Entry 6YWE (electron microscopy, 2.99 A resolution); this record covers chains A and 1 of the 84 polymer chains in the assembly.

Chain A:
Molecule: 23S rRNA
Source organism: Neurospora crassa
Sequence (3464 nucleotides; row label = number of the first residue in the row; note: 28 numbers in that range are skipped by the numbering (no residue carries them; nothing is unmodelled there); a row labelled like 1655A-1655Z holds insertion residues (1655A, then the next letters in order)):
     1 AAAUGUAAUGGAUAUAAAGCUUAUGUUUAUAUAUAUAGACAUAUAUAAGU
    51 AUAUAAAGAGACUACUACCAAUAGCUACACUAUGUAUUAAGGAGAGUAUA
   101 ACUUAAUUUAUGUUUAUGAUUUUAUCAUACCCCUAAAAAUGACACCGAGG
   151 AGCAAGGGUCGGGUUAGCAUCCUGGUUCGUACACCUUGGUGACCUAGGCU
   201 AGUACCAGGUCCCCCUCUAAGGGACUUGUCCCCCUCUAAGGGACUUGCGU
   251 CGGUCCUAUCCUAGGCCGAAUAGGUGAAUAAAUACUUACGGACGGCCUUG
   301 GUCUGUCCUAGAGGUUAUCAACAUAUGAACUCUUAGAGAAAUUACUUAAU
   351 AAACGAAGUGAAUUGAAAUAUCUUAUUAACUUCAGGAAAAGAAAUCAAAC
   401 GAGAUUCUAUGAUUAGUGUGAACGAAAAUAGAGCAGCCUAUUAAAAUAAG
   451 UAAAAUGGCUUUAAAGCUGUUUGAAUAUUGUGGGGAACCUUCCUCAAAGG
   501 CUAAAUAUAAUACAUGAGUUACAGAGAAAAGUACCGUGAGGGAAAGCUUU
   551 GAAAUAGUAGUUUUAUAAGCAGCUCAAGCAAUAAGAAAGCGAGAGCGUAC
   601 CUUUUGCAUAAUGGGUCACCAAGUUAAUUUUAGAUGCGAGCGAAUUUAUU
   651 UAUGUUUUUACUGAUUAAACAAUAUAAUGAAUCAUAAUUAUUUUUGUAAC
   701 GAGUAUUAGUAUUAAAUCUUAAUUUAAUAUUAGUAUAAGUUUUCAGUAUG
   751 GCGGCUACAUAGCAUAAUCUAUGCAGCCAGCCAAUAAUUGGAUUUCCAAU
   801 CCAAUUUCGGUAAUAAAUAGAUGUGCAUAGUUAAACCGAUCAUUAAAAUA
   851 AUGAAUAGUGUCUAAAGUUAGACCCGAAGCCUGGUGAUCUUACUAUAGUC
   901 AGGACUAUAAAGGUCCGAACGGGUUAUCGUUGCAAAGAUAUCCGAAGAAC
   951 UAUGGUAAGCGAGUGAAAGACAACACUGACUAGGAUAGCUGGUUUUCUGC
  1001 GAAACCUAUAAUAGUAGGCAAUUUAAGUAACAUCUUAGUAGGUACAGAAC
  1051 UUAAUCUCAGACAAGAUGUAGAUUUUCAUACCUAUGUUUAGGUAUGAAAU
  1101 GCAUUUUUUUUUGUAUACAUCGGGGGAUCGUGAAGAUUUUAUCGGUGAGU
  1151 AUGUAGACUCGGAAUGACAAAGAUGAAUCUUGAAUAAUCAGACAUAGAAU
  1201 GAUAAGGUUGUAUGUCAAAAGGGAAACAGCCCAGAACAAGAGUUAAGGUU
  1251 CCAAAAUUAUUAUUAAGUGAAAUAAAGAAAGUUUUUAUAUAAGUCGACAA
  1301 GAAGAUGGGCUUGGAAGCAGCCAUAAUUUAAAGAUCUCGUAACAGAGCAC
  1351 UUGUUAAAUCUUAAAAGCAUCGAAAAUUUAACGGAUCUAAAUAAUAUACC
  1401 GAAACCUUGUCCAUAUGUAACAUUAGUAAUAAUAUGCUAUUAAUGUUAUU
  1451 UGAUGGGGUAGCAGAACGUUGAGUGAAUCUUAGAUUUUUUUUUUAUAACU
  1501 AAAUAUAGAUGAUAACUCAAGUGAGAAUGGUGACAUGAGUAACAAAAAAG
  1551 AGUUUAAGGUACCUAAAAGGUAUCUUAGAGUCUCGCCUAAAGCUUAUGGC
  1601 UACGUCAAGUAACGGCCUCUAAGUUUAUAAUCUGAAGAUUAUGACGAUGA
  1651 GAAAA
1655A-1655Z UAACGCGCAGAAGUGCGCUGCUUUGA
1656A-1656B UA
  1676 CUU
  1687 AUGGUACCAACAUUUAAAAGUGAAAAUUGUGCAGGAAGGAUCAGUAUCCU
  1737 UUCAUUCUUAUGUGGGGGAGUGGACAAAACUGAACAGAGUGUAUCUGAAC
  1787 ACAGAUGAGUCCACACCCCCCCCCAUGUAAUGAAUGAAUGACAAACCGUA
  1837 CCUAGAAUCUGAAACAAGUAAGCUAGUAGAGAAUACGAAGGCGUGAAUGA
  1887 GAUAACAAUCAUAAAGGAACUCGGCAAACUAACUACCGUAACUUAGGGAU
  1937 AAGGAGAGCUCAUUAGUCUCGAUUAAUACGAGUAAAAAGGAAGAAGCAUG
  1987 GAAUAUUGUUGUACGACUGUUUAAUUAAAACAAAGCACUUUGCAAAAAGA
  2037 CGAUAAGUCUAAGUAUUGAGUGUGAUUUCUGCCCGAUGCCGGCUGGUUAA
  2087 CGAAUUUUCUAAAUUGAAAAAAAAUUUGGUUUCAGAGGAACCCCCGGUUA
  2137 AUGGCGGCCUUAGCGUGAGGGUCCUAAGGUAGCGAAAUGCCUUGGCCGUU
  2187 AAAUGCGGUCUUGCAUGAAUGAUGUAACGAUACAACAGCUGUCUCUAUGA
  2237 UUGACUCAGUGAAAUUGGAAUAACUGUGCAGAUACAGUUUACCUCUAGUU
  2287 AGACGAGAAGACCCUAUGCAGCUUUACUGUUACUAAUUAUUGAAUACGAU
  2337 UCUGAAAAUUUCCAGUGUAAAAGGUAAUCGAUAAGAUAUAAUUGAAACAC
  2387 CUUUAUUUUUCUAUCGUAUUAUUAAACCUUAAAUUAAGGAACAAUUGUUA
  2437 GAAGACAGUUUAUGCGGGGCACAGGCCCCAUAAAGAGUAAAUGGGUGUGU
  2487 CUAAAAUUUAUAAAUUUAUGUUUGCAAUUUUUUAUAGUGAUUAUAUAUCA
  2537 AAUCAUCUUUAUGCUAUUCAUAGAGUGUAUUUAUUAUAUUCCUUGGGUAC
  2587 AGUAUAAAAAUUAUAUAUGUAUUAAUUUACAUAUAUUUUUUCUAAGAAAU
  2637 UAGGUAAGAUUUUGUUUAUAGAGAAAUUAGAUGUAAAAAAAAAAUCUUAU
  2687 GAGGGCGGUAUUUAAUAAUCCGCUUCUAAUAUUUUUUUGUAGUUAUUAUU
  2737 AUAAAUUUAAUAAUAAUCAUGUUUAUUACUUAAAAAGCUUAAUGGCUUAA
  2787 UCUUGCCUUACUGUUUGAUUAACAACAAAUCUUACAGUCGCGUAAGCGGG
  2837 GCAUAGGAUCACAAGAUACAAAAAGGAAAGAUCUUGGAUUUUUGGAAAAG
  2887 CUACGCUAGGGAUAACAGGCUAAUUUGCGCAAGAGUGUACAAAAUGAGUG
  2937 CGCGGUUUGGCACCUCGAUGUCGGCUUGACUAAUCCUCAUGGAUGCAGAA
  2987 ACUAUGUAGGGUACGACUGUUCGUCGAUUAAAAAGUUACAUGAGCUGGGU
  3037 UAAAUACGUCGUGAGACAGUAUGGUUUCUAUCUUCUAGAGGGAAUUAGAA
  3087 UAUAAUAAGGAUUAACCUUUGUACGAAAGGAACAUGGGGUACUAUUGUUA
  3137 UACCUAGUUGUAUAACAGUUUUAUUAACCUCUGGUUUACCUGUUGUUUAU
  3187 GUGCCUUAUAUUAAUUUCAUGUGUGAUGCUCCGCAAGGAUAUUACAGGGA
  3237 UGUUACCGUCACUUGAGUAAAUACAAUAGCAUAAGCAUGGCAGGAAAGCU
  3287 AAGUUAGUCAAAAAUAAGUGCUGAAAGCAUAUAGGCACGAAAUUUACCUU
  3337 AAGAUAUUUCUUAAAUAUACGUAAGAAAAUAUUACGUUAAUAGGCUUAGU
  3387 UUGUAAUAAUCUAGAGAUUUUAAGGAACUAAGUACUAAUUUUAUAAAAAA
  3437 CUGAAUGAUUAAUAUAUCUUACAUUUUC
Unresolved in the structure: 1-4, 35-40, 121-309, 646-817, 1084-1089, 1433-1437, 1655A-1655Z, 1656A-1656B, 1687, 1728-1828, 1959-1963, 2493-2504, 2525-2528, 2561-2576, 2695-2703, 2738-2743, 2952-2957, 3135-3148, 3194-3231, 3460-3464
Metal / ion sites: K+ site 1 near A105 (its only coordinating residue here); K+ site 2: A312 (shared with 1 residue of chain Q); Mg2+ site 1 near A328 (its only coordinating residue here); Mg2+ site 2 near A335 (its only coordinating residue here); Mg2+ site 3: A335, G336; K+ site 3: A367, U369; Mg2+ site 4 near G411 (its only coordinating residue here); K+ site 4 near A415 (its only coordinating residue here); Mg2+ site 5: A453, G466; Mg2+ site 6 near A453 (its only coordinating residue here); Mg2+ site 7 near A465 (its only coordinating residue here); Mg2+ site 8: A486, A2859; 102 more Mg2+ sites not listed; 34 more K+ sites not listed
Small-molecule neighbours:
  - NAD (nicotinamide-adenine-dinucleotide): A2755, G2757, U2759, U2760
  - spermine (SPM): U1249, U1250, C1251, A1270, A1271, C1382, G1383, G1384, U1392
From the paper describing this entry:
  - binding site for tRNA P/E state: C2348, A2381, G2873, A2874

Chain 1:
Name: PEBP-like protein
Source organism: Neurospora crassa
UniProtKB: A0A0B0DZ96 (A0A0B0DZ96_NEUCS); residues 1-449 here = UniProt positions 1-449
Sequence (449 residues; numbered 1 to 449; the number before each row is that of its first residue):
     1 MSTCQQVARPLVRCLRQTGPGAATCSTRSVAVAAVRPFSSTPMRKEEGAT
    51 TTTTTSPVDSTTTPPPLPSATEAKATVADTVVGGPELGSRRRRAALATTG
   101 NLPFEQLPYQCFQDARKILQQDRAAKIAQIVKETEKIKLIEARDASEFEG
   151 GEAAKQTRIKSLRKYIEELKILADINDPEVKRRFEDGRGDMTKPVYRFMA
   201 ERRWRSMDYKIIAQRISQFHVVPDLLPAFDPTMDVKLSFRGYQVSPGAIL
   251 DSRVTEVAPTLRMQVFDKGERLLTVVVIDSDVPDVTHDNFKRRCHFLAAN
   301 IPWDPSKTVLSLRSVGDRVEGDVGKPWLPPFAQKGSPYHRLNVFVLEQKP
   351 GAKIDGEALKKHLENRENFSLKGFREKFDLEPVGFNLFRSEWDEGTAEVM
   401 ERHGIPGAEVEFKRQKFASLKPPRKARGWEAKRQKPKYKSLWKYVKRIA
Unresolved in the structure: 1-82

Interface between chain A and chain 1:
Pairs across the interface (134; chain A residue first):
  U413(A) - Lys439(1)  base contact
  U413(A) - Ser440(1)  base contact
  A421(A) - Lys443(1)  salt bridge to the phosphate
  A421(A) - Tyr444(1)  hydrogen bond to the phosphate
  A422(A) - Lys443(1)  base contact
  U629(A) - Pro436(1)  hydrogen bond to the sugar
  U629(A) - Lys437(1)  hydrogen bond to the sugar
  U629(A) - Lys439(1)  phosphate contact
  U630(A) - Pro436(1)  phosphate contact
  U630(A) - Lys437(1)  sugar contact
  U630(A) - Lys439(1)  salt bridge to the phosphate
  A833(A) - Arg447(1)  hydrogen bond to the phosphate
  A834(A) - Arg447(1)  salt bridge to the phosphate
  A850(A) - Lys413(1)  hydrogen bond to the phosphate
  A851(A) - Lys413(1)  salt bridge to the phosphate
  A851(A) - Lys416(1)  phosphate contact
  U852(A) - Lys416(1)  salt bridge to the phosphate
  G867(A) - Lys437(1)  sugar contact
  G867(A) - Tyr438(1)  sugar contact
  U868(A) - Ser440(1)  sugar contact
  A1016(A) - Trp429(1)  sugar contact
  G1017(A) - Gly428(1)  hydrogen bond to the phosphate
  G1017(A) - Trp429(1)  sugar contact
  G1017(A) - Lys432(1)  salt bridge to the phosphate
  G1017(A) - Arg433(1)  salt bridge to the phosphate
  G1018(A) - Arg427(1)  hydrogen bond to the phosphate
  G1018(A) - Gly428(1)  hydrogen bond to the phosphate
  G1018(A) - Lys432(1)  salt bridge to the phosphate
  C1019(A) - Arg427(1)  salt bridge to the phosphate
  U1181(A) - Pro423(1)  sugar contact
  G1182(A) - Lys425(1)  phosphate contact
  A1183(A) - Lys425(1)  phosphate contact
  A1183(A) - Lys435(1)  salt bridge to the phosphate
  A1184(A) - Lys435(1)  salt bridge to the phosphate
  U1185(A) - Lys437(1)  salt bridge to the phosphate
  U2509(A) - Arg91(1)  hydrogen bond to the sugar
  G2510(A) - Thr99(1)  base contact
  G2510(A) - Gly100(1)  hydrogen bond to the base
  G2510(A) - Leu102(1)  hydrogen bond to the base
  G2510(A) - Phe104(1)  base contact
  G2510(A) - Leu107(1)  base contact
  C2511(A) - Arg91(1)  salt bridge to the phosphate
  C2511(A) - Arg92(1)  hydrogen bond to the base
  C2511(A) - Ala95(1)  base contact
  C2511(A) - Leu96(1)  base contact
  C2511(A) - Thr99(1)  hydrogen bond to the base
  C2511(A) - Gly100(1)  hydrogen bond to the base
  C2511(A) - Arg182(1)  hydrogen bond to the sugar
  A2512(A) - Glu86(1)  base contact
  A2512(A) - Leu87(1)  base contact
  A2512(A) - Gly88(1)  base contact
  A2512(A) - Ser89(1)  sugar contact
  A2512(A) - Arg92(1)  base contact
  A2512(A) - Arg182(1)  salt bridge to the phosphate
  A2512(A) - Asp186(1)  hydrogen bond to the sugar
  A2513(A) - Glu185(1)  sugar contact
  A2513(A) - Asp186(1)  sugar contact
  U2514(A) - Arg203(1)  sugar contact
  A2529(A) - Arg240(1)  phosphate contact
  A2529(A) - Gly241(1)  sugar contact
  A2529(A) - Thr260(1)  phosphate contact
  U2530(A) - Ser238(1)  hydrogen bond to the phosphate
  U2530(A) - Gly241(1)  phosphate contact
  U2530(A) - Thr260(1)  phosphate contact
  U2530(A) - Arg262(1)  sugar contact
  A2531(A) - Arg262(1)  salt bridge to the phosphate
  U2532(A) - Pro85(1)  sugar contact
  A2533(A) - Pro85(1)  sugar contact
  A2533(A) - Gly88(1)  sugar contact
  U2534(A) - Ser89(1)  phosphate contact
  U2534(A) - Arg90(1)  hydrogen bond to the phosphate
  C2535(A) - Arg90(1)  salt bridge to the phosphate
  A2673(A) - Lys164(1)  sugar contact
  U2686(A) - Asn289(1)  base contact
  U2686(A) - Phe290(1)  hydrogen bond to the base
  U2686(A) - Arg292(1)  hydrogen bond to the phosphate
  U2686(A) - Asn368(1)  base contact
  G2687(A) - Arg292(1)  salt bridge to the phosphate
  G2687(A) - Ser370(1)  hydrogen bond to the phosphate
  G2687(A) - Lys372(1)  salt bridge to the phosphate
  G2687(A) - Gly373(1)  sugar contact
  A2688(A) - Ser370(1)  hydrogen bond to the phosphate
  G2689(A) - Asn365(1)  hydrogen bond to the base
  G2689(A) - Arg366(1)  salt bridge to the phosphate
  G2689(A) - Glu367(1)  hydrogen bond to the base
  G2689(A) - Asn368(1)  base contact
  U2705(A) - His287(1)  hydrogen bond to the base
  A2714(A) - Glu376(1)  sugar contact
  G2725(A) - Gly150(1)  phosphate contact
  G2725(A) - Thr157(1)  sugar contact
  A2727(A) - Thr157(1)  hydrogen bond to the sugar
  A2727(A) - Arg158(1)  sugar contact
  A2727(A) - Ser161(1)  hydrogen bond to the base
  G2728(A) - Arg158(1)  salt bridge to the phosphate
  G2728(A) - Ser161(1)  sugar contact
  G2728(A) - Leu162(1)  phosphate contact
  G2728(A) - Tyr165(1)  sugar contact
  U2729(A) - Gln129(1)  phosphate contact
  U2729(A) - Glu133(1)  phosphate contact
  U2729(A) - Lys136(1)  salt bridge to the phosphate
  U2729(A) - Tyr165(1)  sugar contact
  U2730(A) - Gln129(1)  phosphate contact
  A2746(A) - Lys136(1)  phosphate contact
  A2746(A) - Arg143(1)  phosphate contact
  U2747(A) - Arg143(1)  salt bridge to the phosphate
  U2747(A) - Arg158(1)  salt bridge to the phosphate
  A2749(A) - Glu149(1)  phosphate contact
  U2756(A) - Lys126(1)  hydrogen bond to the base
  U2756(A) - Leu172(1)  sugar contact
  U2756(A) - Ile175(1)  sugar contact
  U2756(A) - Asn176(1)  hydrogen bond to the base
  G2803(A) - Phe417(1)  sugar contact
  G2803(A) - Ser419(1)  phosphate contact
  A2804(A) - Ser419(1)  hydrogen bond to the phosphate
  A2804(A) - Leu420(1)  hydrogen bond to the phosphate
  A2804(A) - Lys421(1)  phosphate contact
  U2805(A) - Lys421(1)  salt bridge to the phosphate
  A2807(A) - Lys421(1)  salt bridge to the phosphate
  A2807(A) - Pro422(1)  hydrogen bond to the base
  A2807(A) - Arg424(1)  hydrogen bond to the sugar
  A2811(A) - Arg427(1)  salt bridge to the phosphate
  C2812(A) - Arg427(1)  salt bridge to the phosphate
  A2820(A) - Arg414(1)  sugar contact
  U2829(A) - Ile211(1)  base contact
  U2829(A) - Gln214(1)  hydrogen bond to the base
  U2829(A) - Arg215(1)  hydrogen bond to the base
  A2830(A) - Gln214(1)  base contact
  A2830(A) - Arg215(1)  sugar contact
  A2830(A) - Gln218(1)  hydrogen bond to the sugar
  A2831(A) - Gln218(1)  hydrogen bond to the sugar
  A2831(A) - Phe219(1)  sugar contact
  A2831(A) - Tyr338(1)  phosphate contact
  A2831(A) - Arg389(1)  salt bridge to the phosphate
  G2832(A) - Tyr338(1)  hydrogen bond to the phosphate
Other interface residues (no listed pair), chain A (71 interface residues in all): A866, U2508, U2518, A2674, A2704, U2713, U2724, A2745, A2748, G2757
Other interface residues (no listed pair), chain 1 (97 interface residues in all): Pro103, Lys132, Ala153, Ala154, Lys160, Arg202, Tyr242, Asp284, Val309, Arg313, Ala418, Ala426, Glu430

In short:
The interface between chain A and chain 1 involves 71 residues on one side and 97 on the other, with 38
hydrogen bonds and 28 salt bridges. Polar contacts include G2510(A)-Gly100(1), G2510(A)-Leu102(1) and
C2511(A)-Arg92(1). Chain A binds spermine and NAD. The paper reports a binding site for tRNA P/E state at
C2348(A), A2381(A) and G2873(A) among others.
Chain A is 23S rRNA and chain 1 is PEBP-like protein, both from Neurospora crassa; the structure, The
structure of the mitoribosome from Neurospora crassa in the P/E tRNA bound state, was determined by electron
microscopy (same publication as 6YW5, 6YWS, 6YWV, 6YWX and 6YWY).
